PDB entry 6G01 | X-ray diffraction, 1.61 A resolution | chain A

[Chain A]
Name: Neuraminidase
Organism: Influenza A virus (A/Texas/17/2009(H1N1))
Notes: EC 3.2.1.18
UniProtKB: C6KP13 (C6KP13_9INFA); numbering as in UniProt (aligned over 82-468)
Amino-acid sequence (387 residues; row label = number of the first residue in the row):
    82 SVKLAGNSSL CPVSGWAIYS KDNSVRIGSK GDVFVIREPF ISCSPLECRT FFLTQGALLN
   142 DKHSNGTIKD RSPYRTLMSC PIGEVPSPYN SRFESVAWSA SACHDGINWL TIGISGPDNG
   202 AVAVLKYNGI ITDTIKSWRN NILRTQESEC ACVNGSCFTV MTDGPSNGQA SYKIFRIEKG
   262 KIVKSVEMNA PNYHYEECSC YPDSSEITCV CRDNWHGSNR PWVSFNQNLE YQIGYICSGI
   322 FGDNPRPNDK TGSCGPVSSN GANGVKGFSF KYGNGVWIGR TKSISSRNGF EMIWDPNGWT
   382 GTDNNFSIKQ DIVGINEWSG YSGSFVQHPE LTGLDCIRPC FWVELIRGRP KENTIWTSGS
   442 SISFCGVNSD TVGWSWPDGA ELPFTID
Cystine bridges: Cys92-Cys417, Cys124-Cys129, Cys184-Cys231, Cys233-Cys238, Cys279-Cys292, Cys281-Cys290, Cys318-Cys335, Cys421-Cys446
Covalently attached groups: N-acetylglucosamine (NAG) linked to Asn88, Asn146, Asn235
Ion coordination: Ca2+ site 1: Asp294, Gly298, Asp324, Gly342, Asn344; Ca2+ site 2: Asp376, Asn378, Asp384, Asn386
Small-molecule neighbours: EEW ([(3R,4R,5S)-4-acetamido-5-azanyl-3-pentan-3-yloxy-cyclohexen-1-yl]-methoxy-phosphinic acid): Arg118, Glu119, Asp151, Arg152, Trp179, Ser180, Ile223, Arg225, Glu228, Ser247, Glu277, Glu278, Arg293, Asn295, Gly345, Arg368, Tyr402

[Overview]
Ligands of chain A: compound EEW. Covalently linked N-acetylglucosamine: at Asn88, Asn146 and Asn235. Asp294,
Gly298, Asp324, Gly342 and Asn344 coordinate Ca2+ site 1. Asp376, Asn378, Asp384 and Asn386 form the Ca2+ site
2.
Chain A is Neuraminidase (Influenza A virus (A/Texas/17/2009(H1N1))); the structure, Complex of neuraminidase
from H1N1 influenza virus with tamiphosphor monomethyl ester, was determined by X-ray diffraction together
with 6G02 from the same study.
